PDB entry 6H5X | X-ray diffraction, 1.80 A resolution | chain A

# Chain A
Name: Angiotensin-converting enzyme
Source organism: Homo sapiens
Notes: EC 3.2.1.-, 3.4.15.1
Reference sequence: P12821 (ACE_HUMAN); residues 1-628 here correspond to UniProt positions 30-657 (UniProt number = residue number + 29)
Amino-acid sequence (629 residues; row label = number of the first residue in the row):
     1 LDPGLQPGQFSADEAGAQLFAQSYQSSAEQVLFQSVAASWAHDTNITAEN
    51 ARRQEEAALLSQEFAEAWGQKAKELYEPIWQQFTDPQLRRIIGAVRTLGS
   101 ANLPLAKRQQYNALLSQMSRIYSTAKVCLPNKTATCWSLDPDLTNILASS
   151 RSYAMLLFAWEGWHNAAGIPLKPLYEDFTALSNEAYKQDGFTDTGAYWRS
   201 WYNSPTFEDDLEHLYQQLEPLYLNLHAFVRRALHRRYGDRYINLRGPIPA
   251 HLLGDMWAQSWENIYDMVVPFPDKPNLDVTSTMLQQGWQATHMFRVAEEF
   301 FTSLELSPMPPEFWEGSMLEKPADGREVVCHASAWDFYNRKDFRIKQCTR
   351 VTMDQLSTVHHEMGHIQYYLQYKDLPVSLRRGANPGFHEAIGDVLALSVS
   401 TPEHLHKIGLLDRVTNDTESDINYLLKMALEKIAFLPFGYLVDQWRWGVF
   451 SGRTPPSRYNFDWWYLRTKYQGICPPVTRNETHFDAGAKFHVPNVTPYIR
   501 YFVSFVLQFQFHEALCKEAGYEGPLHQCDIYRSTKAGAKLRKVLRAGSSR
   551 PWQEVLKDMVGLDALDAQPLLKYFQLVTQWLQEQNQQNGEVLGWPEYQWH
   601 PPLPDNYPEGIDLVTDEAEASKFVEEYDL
Not modelled in the structure: 131-133, 612-629
Construct notes: conflict Q9 (Asn38 in P12821), Q25 (Asn54 in P12821), Q82 (Asn111 in P12821), Q117 (Asn146 in P12821), Q289 (Asn318 in P12821), R545 (Gln574 in P12821), L576 (Pro605 in P12821); expression tag (629)
Disulfides: C128-C136, C330-C348, C516-C528
Glycans and other covalent adducts: N-acetylglucosamine (NAG) linked to N45; glycan linked to N416, N480
Metal / ion sites: Zn2+: H361, H365, E389 (together with Omapatrilat)
Residues lining bound ligands:
  - Omapatrilat (FT8): Q259, H331, A332, S333, A334, T358, H361, E362, H365, E389, F435, K489, F490, H491, T496, Y498, Y501, F505
  - decaethylene glycol (XPE; 3,6,9,12,15,18,21,24,27-nonaoxanonacosane-1,29-diol): Q286, G287, W288, H292, R295, V296, E299, I408
Curated features (UniProtKB/Swiss-Prot):
  - active site: E362 (Proton acceptor 1), H491 (Proton donor 1)
  - binding site (chloride): Y202, R500
  - binding site (Zn(2+)): H361, H365, E389
  - site: N494 (Not glycosylated)
  - glycosylation (N-linked (GlcNAc...) asparagine): N45, N131, N416, N480

# Summary
Chain A binds Omapatrilat and decaethylene glycol. N-acetylglucosamine is covalently linked to N45. The Zn2+
site is built by H361, H365 and E389. From UniProt: active-site residues E362 and H491, chloride-binding
residues Y202 and R500 and 3 Zn2+-binding residues.
Chain A is Angiotensin-converting enzyme (Homo sapiens); the structure, Crystal structure of human
Angiotensin-1 converting enzyme N-domain in complex with Omapatrilat, was determined by X-ray diffraction,
deposited together with 6H5W.
